PDB entry 6R0Y | electron microscopy, 3.90 A resolution | chains F and L of the 26 polymer chains in the assembly

Chain F:
Name: V-type ATP synthase beta chain
From: Thermus thermophilus (strain HB8 / ATCC 27634 / DSM 579)
Reference sequence: Q56404 (VATB_THET8); residues 1-478 here = UniProt positions 1-478
Chain sequence (478 residues; numbered 1 to 478; the number before each row is that of its first residue):
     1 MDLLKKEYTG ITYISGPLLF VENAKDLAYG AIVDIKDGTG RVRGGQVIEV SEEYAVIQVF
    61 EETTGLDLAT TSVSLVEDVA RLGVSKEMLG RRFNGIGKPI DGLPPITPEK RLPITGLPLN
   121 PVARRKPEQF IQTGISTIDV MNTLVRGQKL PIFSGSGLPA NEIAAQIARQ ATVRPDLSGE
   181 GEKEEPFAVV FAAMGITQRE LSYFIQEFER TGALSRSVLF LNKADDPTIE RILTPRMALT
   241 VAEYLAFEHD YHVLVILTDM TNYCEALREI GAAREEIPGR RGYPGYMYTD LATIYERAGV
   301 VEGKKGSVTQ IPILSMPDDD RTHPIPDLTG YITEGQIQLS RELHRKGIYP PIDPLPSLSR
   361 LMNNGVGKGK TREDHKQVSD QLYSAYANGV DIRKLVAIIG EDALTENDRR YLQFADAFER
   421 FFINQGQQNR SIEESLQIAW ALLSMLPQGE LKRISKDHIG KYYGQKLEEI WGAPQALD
Not modelled in the structure: 1-3, 465-478

Chain L:
Name: V-type ATP synthase subunit E
From: Thermus thermophilus (strain HB8 / ATCC 27634 / DSM 579)
Reference sequence: P74901 (VATE_THET8); residues 1-188 here = UniProt positions 1-188
Chain sequence (188 residues; row label = number of the first residue in the row):
     1 MSKLEAILSQ EVEAEIQALL QEAEAKAEAV KREAEEKAKA LLQARERALE AQYRAALRRA
    61 ESAGELLVAT ARTQARGEVL EEVRRRVREA LEALPQKPEW PEVVRKLALE ALEALPGAKA
   121 LVANPEDLPH LEALARERGV ELQAEPALRL GVRAVGAEGK TQVENSLLAR LDRAWDALSS
   181 KVAQALWG
Not modelled in the structure: 1

Interface between chain F and chain L:
Contacting residue pairs (19):
  Leu-4(F) with Glu-110(L); Val-163(L); Glu-164(L), hydrogen bond (backbone-backbone); Asn-165(L)
  Lys-5(F) with Glu-164(L); Arg-173(L)
  Lys-6(F) with Thr-161(L); Gln-162(L); Val-163(L)
  Glu-7(F) with Thr-161(L); Gln-162(L), hydrogen bond (backbone-backbone)
  Tyr-8(F) with Lys-160(L)
  Thr-9(F) with Lys-160(L)
  Gly-10(F) with Lys-160(L)
  Leu-75(F) with Arg-173(L), hydrogen bond (backbone-side chain)
  Leu-103(F) with Thr-70(L)
  Pro-108(F) with Asp-176(L); Ser-180(L), hydrogen bond (backbone-side chain)
  Arg-111(F) with Asp-176(L), salt bridge
Interface residues without a listed pair, chain F (17 interface residues in all): Asn-23, Pro-104, Ile-106, Glu-209, Arg-210, Gly-212
Interface residues without a listed pair, chain L (17 interface residues in all): Arg-59, Thr-73, Ala-114, Leu-115, Glu-158, Ala-169

Summary:
The chain F/chain L interface involves 17 residues from each chain; the contacts include 4 hydrogen bonds and
1 salt bridge. Polar contacts include Arg-111(F)/Asp-176(L), Leu-75(F)/Arg-173(L) and Pro-108(F)/Ser-180(L).
Here chain F is V-type ATP synthase beta chain and chain L is V-type ATP synthase subunit E, both from Thermus
thermophilus (strain HB8 / ATCC 27634 / DSM 579). Entry 6R0Y (Thermus thermophilus V/A-type ATPase/synthase,
rotational state 3) was determined by electron microscopy together with 6QUM, 6R0W, 6R0Z and 6R10 from the
same study.
